PDB entry 3L75 | X-ray diffraction, 2.79 A resolution | chains C and D of the 20 polymer chains in the assembly

== Chain C ==
Name: Cytochrome B
Organism: Gallus gallus
Notes: EC 1.10.2.2
UniProt: P18946 (CYB_CHICK); numbering as in UniProt (aligned over 1-380)
Sequence (380 residues; each row starts with the number of its first residue):
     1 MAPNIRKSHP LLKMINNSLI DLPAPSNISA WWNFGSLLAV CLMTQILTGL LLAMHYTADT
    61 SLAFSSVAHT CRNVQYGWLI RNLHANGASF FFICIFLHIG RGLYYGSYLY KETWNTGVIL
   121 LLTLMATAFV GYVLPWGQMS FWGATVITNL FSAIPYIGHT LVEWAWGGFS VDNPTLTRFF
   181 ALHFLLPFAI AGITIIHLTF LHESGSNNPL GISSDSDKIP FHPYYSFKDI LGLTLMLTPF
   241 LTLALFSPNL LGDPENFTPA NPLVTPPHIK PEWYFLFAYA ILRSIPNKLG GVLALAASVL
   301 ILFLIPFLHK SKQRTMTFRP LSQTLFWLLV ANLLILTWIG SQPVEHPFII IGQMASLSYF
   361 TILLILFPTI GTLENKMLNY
Metal / ion sites: heme Fe site 1: His84, His183; heme Fe site 2: His98, His197
Residues lining bound ligands:
  - FNM ((5S)-5-methyl-2-(methylsulfanyl)-5-phenyl-3-(phenylamino)-3,5-dihydro-4H-imidazol-4-one): Met125, Ala128, Phe129, Tyr132, Val133, Met139, Ser140, Gly143, Ala144, Val146, Ile147, Ile269, Lys270, Pro271, Glu272, Tyr274, Phe275, Tyr279
  - heme (HEM), molecule 1: Trp32, Phe34, Gly35, Ser36, Leu38, Ala39, Phe91, Ile95, His98, Ile99, Arg101, Ser107, Tyr108, Tyr110, Thr113, Trp114, Gly117, Val118, Leu120, Leu121, Ile190, Thr194, His197, Leu198, Leu201, Ser206, Asn207
  - heme (HEM), molecule 2: Leu42, Gln45, Ile46, Gly49, Leu50, Leu52, Ala53, Tyr56, Val67, Arg81, His84, Ala85, Ala88, Phe91, Leu124, Thr127, Ala128, Gly131, Tyr132, Leu134, Pro135, Phe180, His183, Phe184, Pro187, Ile190, Tyr274
  - UQ (Coenzyme Q10, (2Z,6E,10Z,14E,18E,22E,26Z)-isomer): Ser18, Leu19, Leu22, Pro23, Ala24, Ile28, Trp32, Ser36, Ala39, Leu198, Leu201, His202, Ser206, Phe221, Tyr225, Asp229
Curated features (UniProtKB/Swiss-Prot):
  - binding site (heme b): His84, His98, His183, His197
  - binding site (a ubiquinone): His202

== Chain D ==
Name: Mitochondrial cytochrome C1, heme protein
Organism: Gallus gallus
Notes: EC 1.10.2.2
UniProt: D0VX26 (D0VX26_CHICK); residues 1-241 here = UniProt positions 1-241
Sequence (241 residues; each row starts with the number of its first residue):
     1 GELELHPPAF PWSHGGPLSA LDHSSVRRGF QVYKQVCSAC HSMDYVAFRN LIGVTHTEAE
    61 AKALAEEVEV QDGPDENGEL FMRPGKISDY FPKPYPNPEA ARAANNGALP PDLSYIVNAR
   121 HGGEDYVFSL LTGYCDPPAG VVVREGLHYN PYFPGQAIGM APPIYNEILE YDDGTPATMS
   181 QIAKDVCTFL RWAAEPEHDQ RKRMGLKMLL ISALLTSLLY YMKRHKWSVL KSRKMAYRPP
   241 K
Metal / ion sites: heme c Fe: His41, Met160
Residues lining bound ligands: heme c (HEC): Val32, Val36, Cys37, Cys40, His41, Asn105, Ala108, Leu109, Pro110, Pro111, Leu113, Ile116, Arg120, Tyr126, Val127, Leu130, Leu131, Phe153, Ile158, Gly159, Met160, Pro163, Ile164, Val186, Leu190

== How chain C and chain D interact ==
Pairs across the interface (57; chain C residue first):
  Ser26(C) with Trp227(D)
  Phe64(C) with Tyr45(D)
  Ser65(C) with Tyr45(D)
  Ala68(C) with Tyr45(D), hydrophobic; Tyr115(D)
  Arg72(C) with Tyr45(D); Ser114(D), hydrogen bond (side chain-backbone); Tyr115(D), hydrogen bond; Ala193(D), hydrogen bond (side chain-backbone); Ala194(D); Pro196(D)
  Asn73(C) with Arg49(D), hydrogen bond
  Tyr76(C) with Gln200(D)
  Trp78(C) with Glu197(D); Gln200(D), hydrogen bond; Arg201(D); Met204(D), hydrophobic
  Leu79(C) with Met204(D), hydrophobic
  Asp217(C) with Arg233(D), salt bridge
  Ile219(C) with Trp227(D), hydrophobic; Leu230(D), hydrophobic
  Tyr224(C) with Lys226(D); Trp227(D), hydrogen bond (backbone-side chain); Leu230(D), hydrophobic
  Tyr225(C) with Trp227(D)
  Phe227(C) with Met222(D), hydrophobic; Lys226(D)
  Lys228(C) with Lys223(D)
  Ile230(C) with Leu219(D), hydrophobic
  Leu231(C) with Tyr220(D), hydrophobic; Lys223(D)
  Thr234(C) with Thr216(D); Leu219(D)
  Leu235(C) with Thr216(D)
  Thr238(C) with Ser212(D), hydrogen bond
  Leu241(C) with Met208(D), hydrophobic
  Thr242(C) with Met208(D)
  Leu245(C) with Arg201(D), hydrogen bond (backbone-side chain); Met204(D); Gly205(D); Met208(D), hydrophobic
  Phe246(C) with Pro17(D); Leu18(D), hydrophobic; Gly205(D); Leu206(D); Leu209(D), hydrophobic
  Pro248(C) with Arg201(D)
  Asn249(C) with Asn118(D)
  Pro254(C) with Asn118(D); Ala119(D); Arg120(D); His121(D)
  Phe257(C) with Tyr115(D), hydrophobic; Asn118(D); Ala119(D), hydrophobic
  Thr258(C) with Ala119(D)
  Glu345(C) with Glu2(D)
Other interface residues (no listed pair), chain C (33 interface residues in all): Cys71, Pro223, Ala244
Other interface residues (no listed pair), chain D (37 interface residues in all): Val46, Tyr90, Glu195, Lys202, Val229

== In short ==
33 residues of chain C and 37 residues of chain D are in contact, with 8 hydrogen bonds and 1 salt bridge.
Polar pairs include Asp217(C)-Arg233(D), Arg72(C)-Ser114(D) and Arg72(C)-Tyr115(D). Ligands of chain C: heme,
compound FNM and compound UQ. Chain D binds heme c.
Here chain C is Cytochrome B and chain D is Mitochondrial cytochrome C1, heme protein, both from Gallus
gallus. Entry 3L75 (Cytochrome BC1 complex from chicken with fenamidone bound) was determined by X-ray
diffraction.
